7LUC - chains D and E of the 15 polymer chains in the assembly; structure by electron microscopy, 3.21 A resolution.

[Chain D]
Protein: 01.4B Fab Heavy chain
Source organism: Homo sapiens
Notes: antibody fragment or engineered binder
Sequence (121 residues; row label = number of the first residue in the row; a row labelled like 82A-82C holds insertion residues (82A, then the next letters in order)):
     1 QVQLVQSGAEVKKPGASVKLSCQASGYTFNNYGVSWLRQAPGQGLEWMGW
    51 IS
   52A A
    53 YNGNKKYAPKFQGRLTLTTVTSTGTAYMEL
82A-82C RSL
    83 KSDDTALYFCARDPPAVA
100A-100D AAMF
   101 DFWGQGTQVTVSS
Disulfides: Cys22-Cys92

[Chain E]
Protein: 01.4B Fab Light chain
Source organism: Homo sapiens
Notes: antibody fragment or engineered binder
Sequence (112 residues; each row starts with the number of its first residue; a row labelled like 27A-27E holds insertion residues (27A, then the next letters in order)):
     1 DVVLTQSPLSLPVTLGQPASISCRSSQ
27A-27E SLVLS
    28 DGNTYLSWFHQRPGHSPRRLIYRISHRDSGVPDRFSGSESGTDFTLKISR
    78 VEAEDVGIYYCMQGTHWPRTFGQGTKVEIK
Disulfides: Cys23-Cys88

[Chain D / chain E interface]
Contacting residue pairs - 32 pairs, chain D then chain E:
  Leu37(D) - Phe98(E)  hydrophobic
  Gln39(D) - Gln38(E)
  Gln39(D) - Tyr87(E)
  Leu45(D) - Tyr87(E)  hydrophobic
  Leu45(D) - Phe98(E)  hydrophobic
  Trp47(D) - Trp94(E)  hydrophobic
  Trp47(D) - Pro95(E)  hydrophobic
  Trp47(D) - Arg96(E)
  Trp50(D) - Trp94(E)  hydrophobic
  Lys58(D) - Trp94(E)
  Phe91(D) - Gln38(E)
  Asp95(D) - Arg96(E)  salt bridge
  Val99(D) - Trp94(E)  hydrophobic
  Ala100(D) - Gly91(E)
  Ala100(D) - Arg96(E)  hydrogen bond (backbone-side chain)
  Ala100A(D) - Tyr32(E)  hydrophobic
  Ala100A(D) - Gly91(E)
  Ala100B(D) - Gly91(E)
  Ala100B(D) - Arg96(E)
  Met100C(D) - Arg46(E)  hydrogen bond (backbone-side chain)
  Phe100D(D) - Phe36(E)
  Phe100D(D) - Arg46(E)
  Phe100D(D) - Met89(E)  hydrophobic
  Phe100D(D) - Phe98(E)  hydrophobic
  Asp101(D) - Arg45(E)  hydrogen bond (backbone-side chain)
  Asp101(D) - Arg46(E)
  Trp103(D) - Phe36(E)
  Trp103(D) - Ser43(E)  hydrogen bond (backbone-side chain)
  Trp103(D) - Pro44(E)
  Trp103(D) - Phe98(E)  hydrophobic
  Gly104(D) - Ser43(E)
  Gln105(D) - Ser43(E)
Other interface residues (no listed pair), chain D (21 interface residues in all): Gly44, Pro61, Phe102
Other interface residues (no listed pair), chain E (18 interface residues in all): Leu27D, Ser34, His42, Gln100

[Summary]
The interface between chain D and chain E involves 21 residues on one side and 18 on the other, with 4
hydrogen bonds and 1 salt bridge. Among the polar pairs are Asp95(D)-Arg96(E), Met100C(D)-Arg46(E) and
Ala100(D)-Arg96(E).
Here chain D is 01.4B Fab Heavy chain and chain E is 01.4B Fab Light chain, both from Homo sapiens. Entry 7LUC
(Cryo-EM structure of RSV preF bound by Fabs 32.4K and 01.4B) was determined by electron microscopy (same
publication as 7LUD and 7LUE).
